6N0G - chains J and L of the 57 polymer chains in the assembly; structure by electron microscopy, 3.60 A resolution.

== Chain J (and L) ==
Protein: Microcompartments protein
Source organism: Haliangium ochraceum (strain DSM 14365 / JCM 11303 / SMP-2)
Notes: chain L of this document is another copy of the same molecule, construct and numbering; everything in this record applies to it too
Reference sequence: D0LID6 (D0LID6_HALO1); residue numbers follow UniProt; this construct covers 1-212
Chain sequence (212 residues; each row starts with the number of its first residue):
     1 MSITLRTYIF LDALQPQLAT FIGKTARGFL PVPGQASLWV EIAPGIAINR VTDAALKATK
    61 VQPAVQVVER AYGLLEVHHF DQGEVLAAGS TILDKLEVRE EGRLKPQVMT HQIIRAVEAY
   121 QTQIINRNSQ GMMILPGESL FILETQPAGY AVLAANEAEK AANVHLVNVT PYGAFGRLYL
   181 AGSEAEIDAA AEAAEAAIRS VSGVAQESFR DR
Not modelled in the structure: 1-2, 206-212 (chain L: 1-3, 205-212)

== Interface between chain J and chain L ==
Residue-residue contacts - 43 pairs, chain J then chain L:
  Arg27(J) - Ile124(L)
  Arg27(J) - Arg127(L)
  Arg27(J) - Asn128(L)
  Gly28(J) - Gln123(L)  hydrogen bond (backbone-side chain)
  Gly28(J) - Ile124(L)
  Phe29(J) - Tyr120(L)  hydrophobic
  Phe29(J) - Gln123(L)
  Pro44(J) - Thr110(L)
  Ile46(J) - Thr110(L)
  Ile46(J) - Gln112(L)
  Ile46(J) - Ile142(L)  hydrophobic
  Ile46(J) - Glu144(L)
  Ile46(J) - Arg177(L)
  Ile46(J) - Tyr179(L)
  Ala47(J) - Gln112(L)
  Asn49(J) - Ile114(L)
  Asn49(J) - Gln121(L)  hydrogen bond (backbone-side chain)
  Asn49(J) - Ile142(L)
  Asn49(J) - Tyr179(L)
  Arg50(J) - Gln112(L)
  Arg50(J) - Ile113(L)
  Thr52(J) - Gln121(L)
  Asp53(J) - Ile114(L)
  Asp53(J) - Gln121(L)
  Leu56(J) - Tyr120(L)  hydrophobic
  Leu56(J) - Gln121(L)
  Lys57(J) - Arg115(L)  hydrogen bond (side chain-backbone)
  Lys57(J) - Ala116(L)
  Val61(J) - Tyr120(L)
  Gln62(J) - Tyr120(L)
  Pro63(J) - Tyr120(L)
  Pro63(J) - Ile124(L)
  Gln66(J) - Ile124(L)
  Gln66(J) - Asn128(L)  hydrogen bond (backbone-side chain)
  Val68(J) - Arg177(L)
  Glu69(J) - Arg177(L)  hydrogen bond (backbone-side chain)
  Arg70(J) - Glu69(L)  salt bridge
  Arg70(J) - Arg70(L)
  Arg70(J) - Ala174(L)
  Arg70(J) - Phe175(L)
  Arg70(J) - Arg177(L)  hydrogen bond (backbone-side chain)
  Ala71(J) - Phe175(L)  hydrophobic
  Ala71(J) - Arg177(L)
Also at the interface, not in a pair above, chain L (24 interface residues in all): His111, Glu118, Ile125, Gly173

== In short ==
20 residues of chain J and 24 residues of chain L are in contact, with 6 hydrogen bonds and 1 salt bridge.
Among the polar pairs are Arg70(J)-Glu69(L), Gly28(J)-Gln123(L) and Asn49(J)-Gln121(L).
Both chains are Microcompartments protein (Haliangium ochraceum (strain DSM 14365 / JCM 11303 / SMP-2)). Entry
6N0G (Cryo-EM structure of the HO BMC shell: subregion classified for BMC-T: TS-TDTDTD) was determined by
electron microscopy together with 6MZU, 6MZV, 6MZX, 6MZY, 6N06, 6N07, 6N09 and 6N0F from the same study.
